Entry 7AQO (electron microscopy, 4.50 A resolution (low resolution: residue-level contacts below are approximate; hydrogen-bond / salt-bridge calls are withheld)); this record covers chains A and C of the 12 polymer chains in the assembly.

== Chain A ==
Molecule: THO complex subunit 2
From: Saccharomyces cerevisiae S288C
UniProt: A0A6A5Q535 (A0A6A5Q535_YEASX); residue numbers follow UniProt; this construct covers 1-1597
Amino-acid sequence (1601 residues; each row starts with the number of its first residue; numbers below 1 keep their minus sign (Gly-3 is residue -3)):
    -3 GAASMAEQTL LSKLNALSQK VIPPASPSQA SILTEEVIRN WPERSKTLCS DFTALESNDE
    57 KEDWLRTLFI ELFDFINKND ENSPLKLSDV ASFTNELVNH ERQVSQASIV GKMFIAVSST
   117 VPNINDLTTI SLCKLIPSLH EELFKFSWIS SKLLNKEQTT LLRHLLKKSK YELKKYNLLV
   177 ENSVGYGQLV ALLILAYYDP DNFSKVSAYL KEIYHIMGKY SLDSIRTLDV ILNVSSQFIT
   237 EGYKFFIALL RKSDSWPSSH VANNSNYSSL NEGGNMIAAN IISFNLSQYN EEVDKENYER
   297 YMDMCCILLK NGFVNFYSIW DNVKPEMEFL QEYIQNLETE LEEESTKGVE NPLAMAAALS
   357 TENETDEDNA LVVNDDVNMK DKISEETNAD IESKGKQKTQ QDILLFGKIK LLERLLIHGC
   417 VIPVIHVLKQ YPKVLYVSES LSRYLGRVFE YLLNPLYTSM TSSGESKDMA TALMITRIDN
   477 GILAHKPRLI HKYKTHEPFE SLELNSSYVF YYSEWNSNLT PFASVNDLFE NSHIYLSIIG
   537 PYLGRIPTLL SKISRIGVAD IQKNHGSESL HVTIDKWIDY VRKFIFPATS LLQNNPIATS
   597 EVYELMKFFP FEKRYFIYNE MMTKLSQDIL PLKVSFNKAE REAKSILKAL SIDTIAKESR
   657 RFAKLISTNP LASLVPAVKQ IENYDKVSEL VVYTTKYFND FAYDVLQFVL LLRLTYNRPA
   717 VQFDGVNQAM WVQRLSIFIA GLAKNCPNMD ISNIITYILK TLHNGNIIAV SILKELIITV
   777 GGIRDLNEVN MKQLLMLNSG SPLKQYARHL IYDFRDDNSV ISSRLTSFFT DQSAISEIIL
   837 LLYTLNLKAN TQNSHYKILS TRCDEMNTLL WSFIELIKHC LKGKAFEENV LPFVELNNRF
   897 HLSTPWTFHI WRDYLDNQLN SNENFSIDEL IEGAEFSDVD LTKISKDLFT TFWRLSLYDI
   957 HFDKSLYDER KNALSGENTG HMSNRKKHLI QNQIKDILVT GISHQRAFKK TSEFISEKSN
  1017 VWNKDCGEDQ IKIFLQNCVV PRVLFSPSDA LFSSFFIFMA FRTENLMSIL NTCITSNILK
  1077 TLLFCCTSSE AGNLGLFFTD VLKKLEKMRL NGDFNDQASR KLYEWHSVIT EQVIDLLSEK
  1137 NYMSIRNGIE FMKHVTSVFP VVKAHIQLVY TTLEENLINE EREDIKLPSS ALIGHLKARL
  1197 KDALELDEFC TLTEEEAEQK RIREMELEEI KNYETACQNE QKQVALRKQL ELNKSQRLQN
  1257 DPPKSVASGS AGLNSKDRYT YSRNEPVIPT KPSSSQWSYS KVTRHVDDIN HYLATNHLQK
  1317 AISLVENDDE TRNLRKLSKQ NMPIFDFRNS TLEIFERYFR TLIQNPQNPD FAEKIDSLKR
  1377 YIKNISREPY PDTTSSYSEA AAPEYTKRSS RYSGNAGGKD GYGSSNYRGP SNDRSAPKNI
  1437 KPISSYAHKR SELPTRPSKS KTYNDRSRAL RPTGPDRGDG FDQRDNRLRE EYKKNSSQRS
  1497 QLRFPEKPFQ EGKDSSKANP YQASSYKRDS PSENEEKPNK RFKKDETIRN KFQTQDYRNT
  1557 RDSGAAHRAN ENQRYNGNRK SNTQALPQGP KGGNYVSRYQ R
Not modelled in the structure: -3 to 11, 73-84, 357-393, 972-982, 1019-1023, 1156-1597
Sequence notes: expression tag (-3 to 0)

== Chain C ==
Molecule: BJ4_G0025130.mRNA.1.CDS.1
From: Saccharomyces cerevisiae S288C
UniProt: A0A6A5PZX4 (A0A6A5PZX4_YEASX); residue numbers follow UniProt; this construct covers 1-261
Amino-acid sequence (261 residues; numbered 1 to 261; the number before each row is that of its first residue):
     1 MTKEEGRTYF ESLCEEEQSL QESQTHLLNI LDILSVLADP RSSDDLLTES LKKLPDLHRE
    61 LINSSIRLRY DKYQTREAQL LEDTKTGRDV AAGVQNPKSI SEYYSTFEHL NRDTLRYINL
   121 LKRLSVDLAK QVEVSDPSVT VYEMDKWVPS EKLQGILEQY CAPDTDIRGV DAQIKNYLDQ
   181 IKMARAKFGL ENKYSLKERL STLTKELNHW RKEWDDIEML MFGDDAHSMK KMIQKIDSLK
   241 SEINAPSESY PVDKEGDIVL E
Not modelled in the structure: 1-5, 41-43, 236-261

== How chain A and chain C interact ==
Pairs across the interface (31):
  Ile66(A) with Asn63(C)
  Val106(A) with Tyr70(C)
  Met109(A) with Gln74(C)
  Phe110(A) with Tyr70(C)
  Val113(A) with Ile66(C); Arg69(C); Tyr70(C); Tyr73(C)
  Thr116(A) with Arg69(C)
  Val117(A) with Ser65(C)
  Phe142(A) with Tyr73(C); Glu77(C)
  Leu191(A) with Leu115(C)
  Tyr194(A) with Ile118(C)
  Asp195(A) with Ile118(C)
  Pro196(A) with Leu121(C)
  Thr467(A) with Thr140(C)
  Ala468(A) with Thr140(C); Val141(C)
  Pro483(A) with Val134(C); Val139(C); Thr140(C)
  Arg484(A) with Thr140(C); Val141(C); Tyr142(C)
  Leu485(A) with Val132(C); Tyr142(C)
  Ile486(A) with Tyr142(C); Glu143(C); Met144(C)
  His487(A) with Glu143(C)
Other interface residues (no listed pair), chain A (24 interface residues in all): Pro20, Ala112, Lys141, Leu469, Lys488
Other interface residues (no listed pair), chain C (25 interface residues in all): Leu51, Lys52, Ile62, Lys122, Arg123, Asp145

== Overview ==
24 residues of chain A and 25 residues of chain C are in contact.
Chain A is THO complex subunit 2 and chain C is BJ4_G0025130.mRNA.1.CDS.1, both from Saccharomyces cerevisiae
S288C; the structure, yeast THO-Sub2 complex dimer, was determined by electron microscopy, deposited together
with 7APX.
